Entry 8OQV (X-ray diffraction, 2.78 A resolution); this record covers chains C and D of the 4 polymer chains in the assembly.

# Chain C (and D)
Molecule: Putative acyltransferase Rv0859
Organism: Mycobacterium tuberculosis H37Rv
Notes: EC 2.3.1.-; chain D of this document is another copy of the same molecule, construct and numbering; everything in this record applies to it too
Reference sequence: O53871 (Y0859_MYCTU); numbering as in UniProt (aligned over 1-403)
Amino-acid sequence (403 residues; numbered 1 to 403; the number before each row is that of its first residue):
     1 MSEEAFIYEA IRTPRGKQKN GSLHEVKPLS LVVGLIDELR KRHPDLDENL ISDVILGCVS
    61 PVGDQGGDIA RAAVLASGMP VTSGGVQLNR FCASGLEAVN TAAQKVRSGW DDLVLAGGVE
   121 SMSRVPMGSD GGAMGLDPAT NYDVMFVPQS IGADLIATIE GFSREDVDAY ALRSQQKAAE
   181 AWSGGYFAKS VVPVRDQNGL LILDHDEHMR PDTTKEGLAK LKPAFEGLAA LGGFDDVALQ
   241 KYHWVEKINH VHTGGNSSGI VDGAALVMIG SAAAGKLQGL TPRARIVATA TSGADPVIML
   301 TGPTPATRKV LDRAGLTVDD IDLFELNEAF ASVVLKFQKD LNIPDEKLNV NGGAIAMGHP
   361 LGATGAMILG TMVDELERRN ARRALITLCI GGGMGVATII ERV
Unresolved in the structure: 1, 225-231 (chain D: 225-230)

# Interface between chain C and chain D
Pairs across the interface - 114 pairs, chain C then chain D:
  Ser2(C) - Met1(D)
  Ser2(C) - Ser2(D)  hydrogen bond (backbone-side chain)
  Lys27(C) - Leu136(D)  hydrogen bond (side chain-backbone)
  Lys27(C) - Asp137(D)
  Leu29(C) - Ala133(D)
  Leu29(C) - Asp137(D)
  Leu29(C) - Thr140(D)
  Ser52(C) - Thr291(D)
  Asp53(C) - Arg90(D)  salt bridge
  Pro61(C) - Asp130(D)
  Val62(C) - Val62(D)  hydrophobic
  Val62(C) - Asp130(D)
  Gly63(C) - Asp130(D)  hydrogen bond (backbone-backbone)
  Gly63(C) - Gly132(D)  hydrogen bond (backbone-backbone)
  Gly63(C) - Ala133(D)
  Gly63(C) - Leu136(D)
  Asp64(C) - Ala133(D)
  Asp64(C) - Leu136(D)
  Gly66(C) - Asp130(D)
  Gly66(C) - Gly132(D)
  Gly66(C) - Ala133(D)  hydrogen bond (backbone-backbone)
  Gly67(C) - Phe91(D)
  Gly67(C) - Asp130(D)  hydrogen bond (backbone-side chain)
  Asp68(C) - Asn89(D)
  Asp68(C) - Arg90(D)
  Asp68(C) - Phe91(D)
  Asp68(C) - Met394(D)
  Ile69(C) - Ala133(D)  hydrophobic
  Arg71(C) - Gly392(D)  hydrogen bond (side chain-backbone)
  Arg71(C) - Gly393(D)
  Arg71(C) - Met394(D)
  Ala72(C) - Ala133(D)  hydrophobic
  Ala72(C) - Met134(D)  hydrophobic
  Leu75(C) - Met134(D)  hydrophobic
  Leu75(C) - Pro296(D)  hydrophobic
  Ala76(C) - Thr140(D)
  Val81(C) - Ala294(D)
  Val81(C) - Pro296(D)
  Val81(C) - Gly393(D)
  Thr82(C) - Gly293(D)
  Gly84(C) - Arg90(D)
  Gly84(C) - Met394(D)
  Gly85(C) - Arg90(D)
  Gly85(C) - Met394(D)
  Val86(C) - Asn89(D)
  Gln87(C) - Gln87(D)  hydrogen bond
  Gln87(C) - Leu88(D)
  Gln87(C) - Asn89(D)  hydrogen bond (backbone-backbone)
  Leu88(C) - Gln87(D)
  Asn89(C) - Asp68(D)
  Asn89(C) - Val86(D)
  Asn89(C) - Gln87(D)  hydrogen bond (backbone-backbone)
  Arg90(C) - Asp53(D)  salt bridge
  Arg90(C) - Asp68(D)
  Arg90(C) - Gly84(D)
  Arg90(C) - Gly85(D)
  Phe91(C) - Gly67(D)
  Phe91(C) - Asp68(D)
  Glu97(C) - Lys105(D)  salt bridge
  Thr101(C) - Thr101(D)
  Thr101(C) - Lys105(D)  hydrogen bond
  Gln104(C) - Gln104(D)
  Gln104(C) - Lys105(D)  hydrogen bond
  Gln104(C) - Ser108(D)
  Gln104(C) - Asp111(D)  hydrogen bond
  Lys105(C) - Glu97(D)  salt bridge
  Lys105(C) - Thr101(D)
  Lys105(C) - Gln104(D)  hydrogen bond
  Arg107(C) - Met1(D)  hydrogen bond (backbone-backbone)
  Arg107(C) - Ser108(D)  hydrogen bond (side chain-backbone)
  Arg107(C) - Trp110(D)
  Ser108(C) - Met1(D)  hydrogen bond (backbone-backbone)
  Ser108(C) - Gln104(D)
  Ser108(C) - Arg107(D)  hydrogen bond (backbone-side chain)
  Trp110(C) - Arg107(D)
  Trp110(C) - Val287(D)
  Trp110(C) - Ala288(D)  hydrophobic
  Trp110(C) - Thr289(D)
  Trp110(C) - Arg313(D)  hydrogen bond (backbone-side chain)
  Asp111(C) - Gln104(D)
  Asp130(C) - Pro61(D)
  Asp130(C) - Val62(D)
  Asp130(C) - Gly63(D)  hydrogen bond (backbone-backbone)
  Asp130(C) - Gly66(D)
  Asp130(C) - Gly67(D)  hydrogen bond (side chain-backbone)
  Gly132(C) - Gly63(D)  hydrogen bond (backbone-backbone)
  Gly132(C) - Gly66(D)
  Gly132(C) - Gly67(D)
  Ala133(C) - Leu29(D)  hydrophobic
  Ala133(C) - Asp64(D)
  Ala133(C) - Gly66(D)  hydrogen bond (backbone-backbone)
  Ala133(C) - Ala72(D)  hydrophobic
  Met134(C) - Ala72(D)  hydrophobic
  Leu136(C) - Lys27(D)  hydrogen bond (backbone-side chain)
  Leu136(C) - Gly63(D)
  Leu136(C) - Asp64(D)
  Asp137(C) - Lys27(D)
  Asp137(C) - Leu29(D)
  Thr140(C) - Leu29(D)
  Val287(C) - Trp110(D)
  Ala288(C) - Trp110(D)  hydrophobic
  Thr289(C) - Trp110(D)
  Thr291(C) - Ser52(D)  hydrogen bond (side chain-backbone)
  Gly293(C) - Thr82(D)
  Ala294(C) - Val81(D)
  Pro296(C) - Val81(D)
  Arg313(C) - Trp110(D)  hydrogen bond (side chain-backbone)
  Gly392(C) - Arg71(D)  hydrogen bond (backbone-side chain)
  Gly392(C) - Val81(D)
  Gly393(C) - Arg71(D)
  Gly393(C) - Val81(D)
  Met394(C) - Arg71(D)
  Met394(C) - Gly84(D)
  Met394(C) - Gly85(D)
Other interface residues (no listed pair), chain C (59 interface residues in all): Gly109, Gly131, Val144, Ile286, Ser292, Asp295
Other interface residues (no listed pair), chain D (59 interface residues in all): Leu75, Ala76, Gly131, Val144, Ile286, Ser292, Lys309, Gly391

# In short
The chain C/chain D interface involves 59 residues from each chain; the contacts include 27 hydrogen bonds and
4 salt bridges. Polar pairs include Asp53(C)-Arg90(D), Glu97(C)-Lys105(D) and Ser2(C)-Ser2(D).
Both chains are Putative acyltransferase Rv0859 (Mycobacterium tuberculosis H37Rv). Entry 8OQV (Structure of
Mycobacterium tuberculosis beta-oxidation trifunctional enzyme in complex with Fragment-M-109) was determined
by X-ray diffraction (same publication as 8OPU, 8OPV, 8OPW, 8OPX, 8OPY, 8OQL and 10 further entries).
